Entry 9NU3 (electron microscopy, 5.00 A resolution (low resolution: residue-level contacts below are approximate; hydrogen-bond / salt-bridge calls are withheld)); this record covers chains C and D of the 18 polymer chains in the assembly.

# Chain C (and D)
Name: Uromodulin
From: Homo sapiens
Notes: chain D of this document is another copy of the same molecule, construct and numbering; everything in this record applies to it too
Reference sequence: P07911 (UROM_HUMAN); numbering as in UniProt (aligned over 1-640)
Chain sequence (640 residues; each row starts with the number of its first residue):
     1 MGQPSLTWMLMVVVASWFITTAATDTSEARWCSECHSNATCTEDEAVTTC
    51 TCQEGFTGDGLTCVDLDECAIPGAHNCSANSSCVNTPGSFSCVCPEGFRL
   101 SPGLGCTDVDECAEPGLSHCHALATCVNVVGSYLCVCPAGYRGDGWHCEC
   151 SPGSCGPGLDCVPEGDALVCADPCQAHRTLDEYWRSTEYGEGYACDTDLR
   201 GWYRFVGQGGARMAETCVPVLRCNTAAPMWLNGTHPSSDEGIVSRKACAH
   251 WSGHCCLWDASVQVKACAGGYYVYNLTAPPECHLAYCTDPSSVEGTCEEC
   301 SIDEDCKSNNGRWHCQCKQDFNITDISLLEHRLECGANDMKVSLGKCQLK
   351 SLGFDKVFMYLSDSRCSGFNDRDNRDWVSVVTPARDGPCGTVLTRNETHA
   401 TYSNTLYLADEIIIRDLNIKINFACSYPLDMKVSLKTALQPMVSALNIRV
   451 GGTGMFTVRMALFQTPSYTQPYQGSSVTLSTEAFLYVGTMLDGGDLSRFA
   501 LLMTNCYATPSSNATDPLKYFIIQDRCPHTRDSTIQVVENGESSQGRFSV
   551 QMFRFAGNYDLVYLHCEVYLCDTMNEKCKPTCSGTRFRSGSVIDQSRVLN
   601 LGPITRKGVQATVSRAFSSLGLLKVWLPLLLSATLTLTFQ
Disordered / not traced: 1-172, 585-640 (chain D: 1-172, 445-640)
Cystine bridges: Cys174-Cys267, Cys195-Cys282, Cys217-Cys255, Cys223-Cys287, Cys248-Cys256, Cys297-Cys306, Cys300-Cys315, Cys335-Cys425, Cys366-Cys389, Cys506-Cys566, Cys527-Cys582, Cys571-Cys578
Covalent attachments: N-acetylglucosamine (NAG) linked to Asn232, Asn275, Asn396, Asn513
Curated features (UniProtKB/Swiss-Prot):
  - region: Cys150 to Ala171 (Beta hairpin), Asp430 to Thr453 (Flexible ZP-N/ZP-C linker), Gly454 to Thr465 (Internal hydrophobic patch (IHP)), Arg586 to Ser589 (Essential for cleavage by HPN), Val598 to Arg606 (External hydrophobic patch (EHP))
  - site: Phe587, Arg588 (Cleavage)
  - lipidation: Ser614 (GPI-anchor amidated serine)
  - glycosylation (N-linked (GlcNAc...) asparagine): Asn38, Asn76, Asn80, Asn232 (complex), Asn275 (high mannose), Asn322 (complex), Asn396 (complex), Asn513 (complex)
  - natural variant: Cys52 (C52W: In ADTKD1), Asp59 (D59A: In ADTKD1), Cys77 (C77Y: In ADTKD1), Val93 to Gly97 (sequence variant, change not given here; In ADTKD1), Gly103 (G103C: In ADTKD1), Val109 (V109E: In ADTKD1), Cys112 (C112R: In ADTKD1), Cys120 (C120G: In ADTKD1), Cys126 (C126R: In ADTKD1), Asn128 (N128S: In ADTKD1), Cys135 (C135S: In ADTKD1), Cys148 (C148W: In ADTKD1; C148Y: In ADTKD1), 22 further natural variant entries in UniProt
  - mutagenesis: Leu333 (L333K: Abolishes polymerization and filament formation of the secreted form), Arg415 (R415A: Abolishes polymerization. No effect on protein trafficking or secretion. Suppresses the dominant-negative loss of polymerization in 555-F-A-556 DEL or 586-A--A-589 ...), Ile421 (I421K: Abolishes polymerization and filament formation of the secreted form), Asp430 (D430L: Impairs polymerization and filament formation of the secreted form), Leu435 (L435S: Impairs polymerization and filament formation of the secreted form), Val458 (V458R: Leads to retention in the endoplasmic reticulum, probably due to misfolding), Phe555 to Ala556 (Abolishes polymerization, in a dominant-negative manner. No effect on protein trafficking or secretion. Suppresses the dominant-negative loss of polymerization; when associated with A-415), Arg586 to Ser589 (Abolishes cleavage by HPN. Abolishes polymerization, in a dominant-negative manner. Suppresses the dominant-negative loss of polymerization; when associated with A-415), Val598 to Asn600 (Decreased export from the endoplasmic reticulum, leading to decreased secretion. Impairs polymerization), Gly602 to Pro603 (Decreased export from the endoplasmic reticulum, leading to decreased secretion. Impairs polymerization), Thr605 to Lys607 (No effect on secretion. Does not impair polymerization)

# How chain C and chain D interact
Residue-residue contacts - 103 pairs, chain C then chain D:
  Val443(C) - Arg415(D)
  Val443(C) - Asp416(D)
  Ser444(C) - Asn418(D)
  Ala445(C) - Asn418(D)
  Leu446(C) - Ile326(D)
  Leu446(C) - Asn418(D)
  Leu446(C) - Lys420(D)
  Asn447(C) - Lys420(D)
  Asn447(C) - Asn422(D)
  Ile448(C) - Lys420(D)
  Ile448(C) - Ile421(D)
  Ile448(C) - Asn422(D)
  Val450(C) - His331(D)
  Val450(C) - Asn422(D)
  Val450(C) - Phe423(D)
  Val450(C) - Ala424(D)
  Gly451(C) - Leu333(D)
  Gly451(C) - Ala424(D)
  Gly452(C) - Leu333(D)
  Gly452(C) - Ala424(D)
  Gly452(C) - Cys425(D)
  Gly452(C) - Ser426(D)
  Thr453(C) - Cys335(D)
  Thr453(C) - Cys425(D)
  Thr453(C) - Ser426(D)
  Gly454(C) - Cys335(D)
  Gly454(C) - Ser426(D)
  Gly454(C) - Tyr427(D)
  Gly454(C) - Pro428(D)
  Met455(C) - Ala337(D)
  Met455(C) - Tyr427(D)
  Met455(C) - Pro428(D)
  Phe456(C) - Ala337(D)
  Phe456(C) - Tyr427(D)
  Phe456(C) - Met431(D)
  Val458(C) - Met431(D)
  Val458(C) - Lys432(D)
  Val458(C) - Val433(D)
  Arg459(C) - Val433(D)
  Met460(C) - Val433(D)
  Met460(C) - Ser434(D)
  Met460(C) - Leu435(D)
  Leu462(C) - Thr437(D)
  Tyr472(C) - Thr437(D)
  Gly474(C) - Thr437(D)
  Ser475(C) - Thr437(D)
  Ser475(C) - Ala438(D)
  Ser476(C) - Ala438(D)
  Ser476(C) - Gln440(D)
  Val477(C) - Ala438(D)
  Val477(C) - Leu439(D)
  Val477(C) - Gln440(D)
  Thr478(C) - Gln440(D)
  Leu479(C) - Gln440(D)
  Leu479(C) - Pro441(D)
  Leu479(C) - Met442(D)
  Ser480(C) - Met442(D)
  Thr481(C) - Met442(D)
  Thr481(C) - Val443(D)
  Leu485(C) - Leu439(D)
  Thr489(C) - Val433(D)
  Gly493(C) - Ala337(D)
  Gly493(C) - Asn338(D)
  Gly494(C) - Asn338(D)
  Asp495(C) - Arg385(D)
  Asp495(C) - Tyr402(D)
  Ser497(C) - Arg385(D)
  Arg498(C) - Arg385(D)
  Arg498(C) - Leu393(D)
  Met552(C) - Leu439(D)
  Met552(C) - Gln440(D)
  Met552(C) - Pro441(D)
  Phe553(C) - Pro441(D)
  Arg554(C) - Pro441(D)
  Arg554(C) - Val443(D)
  Asp560(C) - Gln440(D)
  Asp560(C) - Pro441(D)
  Leu561(C) - Leu439(D)
  Leu561(C) - Gln440(D)
  Val562(C) - Leu439(D)
  Val562(C) - Pro441(D)
  Tyr563(C) - Leu435(D)
  Tyr563(C) - Ala438(D)
  Leu564(C) - Ser434(D)
  Leu564(C) - Leu435(D)
  His565(C) - Lys432(D)
  His565(C) - Val433(D)
  His565(C) - Ser434(D)
  Cys566(C) - Lys432(D)
  Cys566(C) - Val433(D)
  Glu567(C) - Met431(D)
  Glu567(C) - Lys432(D)
  Val568(C) - Leu429(D)
  Val568(C) - Asp430(D)
  Val568(C) - Met431(D)
  Tyr569(C) - Leu429(D)
  Tyr569(C) - Asp430(D)
  Leu570(C) - Pro428(D)
  Leu570(C) - Leu429(D)
  Leu570(C) - Met431(D)
  Asp572(C) - Arg395(D)
  Asn575(C) - Arg395(D)
  Glu576(C) - Arg395(D)
Also at the interface, not in a pair above, chain C (53 interface residues in all): Arg449, Thr457, Asp492
Also at the interface, not in a pair above, chain D (41 interface residues in all): Ser327, Ala384, Leu417, Ile419, Lys436

# In short
53 residues of chain C face 41 of chain D across their interface. Covalently linked N-acetylglucosamine: at
Asn232(C), Asn275(C), Asn396(C) and Asn513(C). From UniProt: 20 mutagenesis sites on chain C.
Chain C and chain D are both Uromodulin (Homo sapiens); the structure, Uromodulin filament lattice in the
kinked arrangement from human urine, was determined by electron microscopy, deposited together with 9NU1.
